8U9P - chains A and B of the 7 polymer chains in the assembly; structure by electron microscopy, 3.20 A resolution.

# Chain A
Molecule: Cell division control protein 48
Source organism: Saccharomyces cerevisiae
Notes: EC 3.6.4.6
UniProt: P25694 (CDC48_YEAST); the construct lacks a stretch of the UniProt sequence, so the offset changes along the chain: 1-725 = UniProt 1-725; 726-816 = UniProt 745-835
Sequence (835 residues; each row starts with the number of its first residue; a row labelled like 725A-725S holds insertion residues (725A, then the next letters in order)):
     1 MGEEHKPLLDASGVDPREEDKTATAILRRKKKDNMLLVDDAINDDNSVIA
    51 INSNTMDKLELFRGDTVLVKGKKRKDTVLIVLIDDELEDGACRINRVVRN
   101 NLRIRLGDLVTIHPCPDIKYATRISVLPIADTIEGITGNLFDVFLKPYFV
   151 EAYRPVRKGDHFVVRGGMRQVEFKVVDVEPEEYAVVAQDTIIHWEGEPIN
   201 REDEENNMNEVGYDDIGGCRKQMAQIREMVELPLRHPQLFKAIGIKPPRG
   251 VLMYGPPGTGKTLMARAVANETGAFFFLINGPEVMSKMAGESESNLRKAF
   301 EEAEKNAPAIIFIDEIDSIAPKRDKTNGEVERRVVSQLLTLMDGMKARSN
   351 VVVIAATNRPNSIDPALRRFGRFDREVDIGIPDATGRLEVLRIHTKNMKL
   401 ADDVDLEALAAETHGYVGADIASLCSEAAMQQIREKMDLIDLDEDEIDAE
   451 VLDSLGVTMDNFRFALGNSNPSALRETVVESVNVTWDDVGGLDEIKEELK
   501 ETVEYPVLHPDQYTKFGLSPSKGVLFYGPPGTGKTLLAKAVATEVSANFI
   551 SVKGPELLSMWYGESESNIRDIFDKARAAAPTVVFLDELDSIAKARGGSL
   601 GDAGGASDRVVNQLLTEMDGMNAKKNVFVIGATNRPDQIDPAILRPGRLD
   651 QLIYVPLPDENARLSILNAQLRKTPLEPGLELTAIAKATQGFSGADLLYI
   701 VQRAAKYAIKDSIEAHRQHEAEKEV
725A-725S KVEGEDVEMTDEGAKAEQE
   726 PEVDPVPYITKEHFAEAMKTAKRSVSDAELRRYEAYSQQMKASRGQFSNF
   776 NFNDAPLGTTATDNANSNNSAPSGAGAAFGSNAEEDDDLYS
Unresolved in the structure: 1-210, 725A-725S, 765-816
Ion coordination: Mg2+ site 1: Thr262 (together with 08T); Mg2+ site 2: Thr535 (together with 08T)
Small-molecule neighbours:
  - 08T ([[[(2R,3S,4R,5R)-5-(6-aminopurin-9-yl)-3,4-bis(oxidanyl)oxolan-2-yl]methoxy-oxidanyl-phosphoryl]oxy-oxidanyl-phosphoryl]oxy-tris(fluoranyl)beryllium), molecule 1: Asp215, Ile216, Gly217, Pro256, Pro257, Gly258, Thr259, Gly260, Lys261, Thr262, Leu263, Asn358, Val390, His394, Gly418, Ala419
  - 08T, molecule 2: Asp488, Val489, Gly490, Leu492, Pro529, Pro530, Gly531, Thr532, Gly533, Lys534, Thr535, Leu536, Asn634, Ile666, Gln670, Gly694, Ala695, Leu698
UniProt features mapped onto this chain:
  - binding site (ATP): Pro257 to Leu263, Asn358, His394, Gly531 to Leu536
  - modified residue: Ser472 (Phosphoserine), Ser519 (Phosphoserine), Thr725J (Phosphothreonine), Ser751 (Phosphoserine)
  - cross-link (Glycyl lysine isopeptide (Lys-Gly)): Lys305 (interchain with G-Cter in ubiquitin), Lys322 (interchain with G-Cter in ubiquitin), Lys346 (interchain with G-Cter in ubiquitin), Lys522 (interchain with G-Cter in ubiquitin), Lys539 (interchain with G-Cter in ubiquitin), Lys594 (interchain with G-Cter in ubiquitin), Lys673 (interchain with G-Cter in ubiquitin)
Reported in the primary citation:
  - catalytic residues: Glu315, Arg369, Arg372, Glu588, Arg645, Arg648 (citing earlier work)

# Chain B
Molecule: Cell division control protein 48
Source organism: Saccharomyces cerevisiae
Notes: EC 3.6.4.6
UniProt: P25694 (CDC48_YEAST); residue numbers follow UniProt; this construct covers 1-835
Sequence (835 residues; each row starts with the number of its first residue):
     1 MGEEHKPLLDASGVDPREEDKTATAILRRKKKDNMLLVDDAINDDNSVIA
    51 INSNTMDKLELFRGDTVLVKGKKRKDTVLIVLIDDELEDGACRINRVVRN
   101 NLRIRLGDLVTIHPCPDIKYATRISVLPIADTIEGITGNLFDVFLKPYFV
   151 EAYRPVRKGDHFVVRGGMRQVEFKVVDVEPEEYAVVAQDTIIHWEGEPIN
   201 REDEENNMNEVGYDDIGGCRKQMAQIREMVELPLRHPQLFKAIGIKPPRG
   251 VLMYGPPGTGKTLMARAVANETGAFFFLINGPEVMSKMAGESESNLRKAF
   301 EEAEKNAPAIIFIDEIDSIAPKRDKTNGEVERRVVSQLLTLMDGMKARSN
   351 VVVIAATNRPNSIDPALRRFGRFDREVDIGIPDATGRLEVLRIHTKNMKL
   401 ADDVDLEALAAETHGYVGADIASLCSEAAMQQIREKMDLIDLDEDEIDAE
   451 VLDSLGVTMDNFRFALGNSNPSALRETVVESVNVTWDDVGGLDEIKEELK
   501 ETVEYPVLHPDQYTKFGLSPSKGVLFYGPPGTGKTLLAKAVATEVSANFI
   551 SVKGPELLSMWYGESESNIRDIFDKARAAAPTVVFLDELDSIAKARGGSL
   601 GDAGGASDRVVNQLLTEMDGMNAKKNVFVIGATNRPDQIDPAILRPGRLD
   651 QLIYVPLPDENARLSILNAQLRKTPLEPGLELTAIAKATQGFSGADLLYI
   701 VQRAAKYAIKDSIEAHRQHEAEKEVKVEGEDVEMTDEGAKAEQEPEVDPV
   751 PYITKEHFAEAMKTAKRSVSDAELRRYEAYSQQMKASRGQFSNFNFNDAP
   801 LGTTATDNANSNNSAPSGAGAAFGSNAEEDDDLYS
Unresolved in the structure: 1-210, 439-446, 723-747, 789-835
Ion coordination: Mg2+ site 1: Thr262 (together with 08T); Mg2+ site 2: Thr535 (together with 08T)
Small-molecule neighbours:
  - 08T ([[[(2R,3S,4R,5R)-5-(6-aminopurin-9-yl)-3,4-bis(oxidanyl)oxolan-2-yl]methoxy-oxidanyl-phosphoryl]oxy-oxidanyl-phosphoryl]oxy-tris(fluoranyl)beryllium), molecule 1: Asp343, Arg369, Arg372
  - 08T, molecule 2: Asp488, Val489, Gly490, Pro529, Pro530, Gly531, Thr532, Gly533, Lys534, Thr535, Leu536, Glu588, Asn634, Ile666, Gln670, Gly694, Ala695, Leu698
  - 08T, molecule 3: Asp619, Arg645, Arg648
  - 08T: Asp215, Ile216, Gly217, Pro256, Pro257, Gly258, Thr259, Gly260, Lys261, Thr262, Leu263, Arg266, Glu315, Asn358, Val390, His394, Gly418, Ala419, Ala422
UniProt features mapped onto this chain:
  - binding site (ATP): Pro257 to Leu263, Asn358, His394, Gly531 to Leu536
  - modified residue: Ser472 (Phosphoserine), Ser519 (Phosphoserine), Thr735 (Phosphothreonine), Ser770 (Phosphoserine)
  - cross-link (Glycyl lysine isopeptide (Lys-Gly)): Lys305 (interchain with G-Cter in ubiquitin), Lys322 (interchain with G-Cter in ubiquitin), Lys346 (interchain with G-Cter in ubiquitin), Lys522 (interchain with G-Cter in ubiquitin), Lys539 (interchain with G-Cter in ubiquitin), Lys594 (interchain with G-Cter in ubiquitin), Lys673 (interchain with G-Cter in ubiquitin)
Reported in the primary citation:
  - catalytic residues: Glu315, Arg369, Arg372, Glu588, Arg645, Arg648 (citing earlier work)

# How chain A and chain B interact
Contacting residue pairs (111; chain A residue first):
  Gly258(A) - Arg369(B)
  Arg266(A) - Met345(B)
  Pro282(A) - Arg333(B)
  Pro282(A) - Ser336(B)
  Pro282(A) - Gln337(B)
  Met285(A) - Arg333(B)
  Ser286(A) - Ala289(B)
  Lys287(A) - Met288(B)
  Ser318(A) - Ser336(B)
  Pro321(A) - Arg332(B)
  Lys325(A) - Asp324(B)
  Lys325(A) - Thr326(B)
  Lys325(A) - Asn327(B)
  Lys325(A) - Arg332(B)
  Arg359(A) - Arg323(B)
  Met398(A) - Ile243(B)
  Met398(A) - Ile245(B)  hydrophobic
  Ala419(A) - Phe370(B)
  Ala422(A) - Phe370(B)  hydrophobic
  Ser423(A) - Phe370(B)
  Ser426(A) - Lys246(B)  hydrogen bond (side chain-backbone)
  Ala429(A) - Ile243(B)  hydrophobic
  Met430(A) - Phe240(B)  hydrophobic
  Met430(A) - Pro247(B)  hydrophobic
  Met430(A) - Pro248(B)
  Ile433(A) - Leu232(B)  hydrophobic
  Ile433(A) - Leu239(B)  hydrophobic
  Arg434(A) - Glu228(B)  salt bridge
  Met437(A) - Arg235(B)
  Leu442(A) - Arg235(B)
  Glu444(A) - Arg235(B)
  Glu446(A) - His236(B)
  Ile447(A) - His236(B)
  Ile447(A) - Gln238(B)
  Leu455(A) - Ile243(B)  hydrophobic
  Ser472(A) - Arg368(B)
  Ser472(A) - Arg369(B)
  Arg475(A) - Arg368(B)  hydrogen bond (side chain-backbone)
  Arg475(A) - Phe373(B)  hydrogen bond (side chain-backbone)
  Arg475(A) - Asp374(B)
  Arg475(A) - Glu376(B)  salt bridge
  Glu476(A) - Asn361(B)
  Glu476(A) - Arg368(B)  salt bridge
  Pro530(A) - Arg645(B)
  Gly531(A) - Arg645(B)
  Thr535(A) - Met621(B)
  Lys539(A) - Gly620(B)
  Lys539(A) - Met621(B)
  Lys539(A) - Lys624(B)
  Ser551(A) - Met621(B)
  Pro555(A) - Glu566(B)
  Pro555(A) - Arg570(B)
  Pro555(A) - Gln613(B)
  Glu556(A) - Arg570(B)
  Leu558(A) - Tyr562(B)
  Leu558(A) - Arg609(B)
  Ser559(A) - Tyr562(B)
  Met560(A) - Trp561(B)  hydrophobic
  Met560(A) - Tyr562(B)  hydrogen bond (backbone-backbone)
  Met560(A) - Glu564(B)
  Asp571(A) - Lys325(B)  salt bridge
  Phe585(A) - Met621(B)  hydrophobic
  Glu588(A) - Leu615(B)
  Glu588(A) - Thr616(B)
  Asp590(A) - Arg596(B)  salt bridge
  Asp590(A) - Asn612(B)  hydrogen bond
  Ser591(A) - Arg609(B)
  Ser591(A) - Asn612(B)
  Lys594(A) - Asp608(B)  salt bridge
  Gly601(A) - Asp602(B)
  Gly601(A) - Gly604(B)
  Ala603(A) - Ala603(B)
  Ala606(A) - Tyr562(B)  hydrophobic
  Ser607(A) - Tyr562(B)  hydrogen bond (backbone-side chain)
  Asn634(A) - Arg596(B)
  Arg635(A) - Arg596(B)  hydrogen bond (side chain-backbone)
  Gln638(A) - Arg596(B)
  Gln638(A) - Gly597(B)
  Lys673(A) - Phe516(B)
  Lys673(A) - Gly517(B)
  Thr674(A) - Phe516(B)  hydrogen bond (side chain-backbone)
  Thr674(A) - Leu518(B)
  Pro675(A) - Lys515(B)
  Phe692(A) - Arg788(B)
  Ala695(A) - Arg645(B)
  Ala695(A) - Pro646(B)
  Asp696(A) - Pro646(B)
  Tyr699(A) - Pro646(B)  hydrophobic
  Tyr699(A) - Asp650(B)
  Val701(A) - Leu518(B)  hydrophobic
  Gln702(A) - Leu518(B)
  Gln702(A) - Ser519(B)  hydrogen bond (side chain-backbone)
  Arg703(A) - Gln651(B)
  Lys706(A) - Glu498(B)  salt bridge
  Lys706(A) - Glu501(B)  salt bridge
  Ala708(A) - Phe516(B)  hydrophobic
  Ile709(A) - Gln512(B)
  Ile709(A) - Tyr513(B)  hydrophobic
  Lys710(A) - Glu501(B)  salt bridge
  Lys710(A) - Tyr505(B)  hydrogen bond
  Ile713(A) - Tyr505(B)
  Ile713(A) - His509(B)
  Pro732(A) - Lys515(B)  hydrogen bond (backbone-side chain)
  Pro732(A) - Phe516(B)
  Ile734(A) - Phe516(B)  hydrophobic
  Met743(A) - Arg788(B)
  Ala746(A) - Arg788(B)  hydrogen bond (backbone-side chain)
  Lys747(A) - Asp650(B)
  Lys747(A) - Arg788(B)
  Arg748(A) - Ser787(B)  hydrogen bond (side chain-backbone)
  Ser749(A) - Arg645(B)
Interface residues without a listed pair, chain A (82 interface residues in all): Pro257, Asn280, Glu315, Leu452, Val482, Lys553, Ser599, Ala705, Tyr733
Interface residues without a listed pair, chain B (83 interface residues in all): Ala242, Gly244, Glu293, Lys322, Leu339, Thr340, Pro360, Ala366, Thr502, Pro520, Ser521, Leu600, Asn622, Ala642, Leu652, Met784

# Overview
Chain A and chain B form an interface of 82 and 83 residues respectively; the contacts include 13 hydrogen
bonds and 9 salt bridges. Polar contacts include Arg434(A)-Glu228(B), Arg475(A)-Glu376(B) and
Glu476(A)-Arg368(B). 2 compound 08T molecules are bound between chain A and chain B. The paper reports
catalytic residues Glu315(A), Arg369(A) and Glu315(B) among others.
Both chains are Cell division control protein 48 (Saccharomyces cerevisiae). Entry 8U9P (Cdc48-Shp1 unfolding
native substrate, Class 2) was determined by electron microscopy (same publication as 8U7T, 8U8I, 8U9C, 8U9Q,
8U9Z, 8UA0 and 3 further entries).
